Entry 7BLA (X-ray diffraction, 1.09 A resolution); this record covers chain A.

== Chain A ==
Protein: Bromodomain adjacent to zinc finger domain protein 2A
Source organism: Homo sapiens
Notes: fragment: Bromodomain (residues 1796-1899)
Reference sequence: Q9UIF9 (BAZ2A_HUMAN); residues 1796-1898 here = UniProt positions 1796-1898
Chain sequence (105 residues; row label = number of the first residue in the row):
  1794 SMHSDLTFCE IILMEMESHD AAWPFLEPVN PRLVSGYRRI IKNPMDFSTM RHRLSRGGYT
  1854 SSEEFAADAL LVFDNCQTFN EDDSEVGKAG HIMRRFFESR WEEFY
Unresolved in the structure: 1794-1796
Sequence notes: expression tag (1794-1795); engineered mutation His1845 (Glu in Q9UIF9), Ser1848 (Leu in Q9UIF9)
Small-molecule neighbours: WCS (6-{4-[3-(dimethylamino)propoxy]phenyl}-2-(methylsulfonyl)-N-[3-(1H-pyrazol-1-yl)propyl]pyrimidin-4-amine): Trp1816, Pro1817, Phe1818, Val1822, Leu1826, Val1827, Tyr1830, Asn1868, Cys1869, Phe1872, Asn1873, Val1879
From the paper describing this entry:
  - binding site for WCS: Val1827, Tyr1830, Cys1869, Asn1873, Val1879

== In short ==
Ligands of chain A: compound WCS. From the paper: a binding site for WCS at Val1827, Tyr1830 and Cys1869 among
others.
Chain A is Bromodomain adjacent to zinc finger domain protein 2A (Homo sapiens); the structure, BAZ2A
bromodomain in complex with TP-238 chemical probe, was determined by X-ray diffraction (same publication as
7BL8, 7BL9, 7BLB, 7BLC and 7BLD).
